1P4B - chains L and P of the 3 polymer chains in the assembly; structure by X-ray diffraction, 2.35 A resolution.

== Chain L ==
Molecule: Antibody Variable light chain
From: Mus musculus
UniProt: P01723 (LV1A_MOUSE); the author numbering skips numbers that UniProt does not, so the offset changes along the chain: 2-7 = UniProt 22-27; 9-27 = UniProt 28-46; 29-33 = UniProt 47-51; 38-58 = UniProt 52-72; 2 more segments
Chain sequence (135 residues; row label = number of the first residue in the row; note: 39 numbers in that range are skipped by the numbering (no residue carries them; nothing is unmodelled there); numbers below 1 keep their minus sign (Met-4 is residue -4)):
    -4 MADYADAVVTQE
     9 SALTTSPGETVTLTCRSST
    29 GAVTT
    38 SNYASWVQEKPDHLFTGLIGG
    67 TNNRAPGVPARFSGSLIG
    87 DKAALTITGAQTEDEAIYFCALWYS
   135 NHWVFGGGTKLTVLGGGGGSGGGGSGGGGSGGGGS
Unresolved in the structure: -4 to -1, 149-169
Cystine bridges: Cys23-Cys106

== Chain P ==
Molecule: GCN4(7P-14P) peptide
Chain sequence (12 residues; numbered 1 to 12; the number before each row is that of its first residue):
     1 AHLENEVARLKK

== Interface between chain L and chain P ==
Contacting residue pairs (10; chain L residue first):
  Tyr40(L) - Leu3(P)  hydrophobic
  Tyr40(L) - Glu4(P)
  Tyr40(L) - Val7(P)  hydrophobic
  Gly57(L) - Leu10(P)
  Asn69(L) - Val7(P)
  Asn69(L) - Leu10(P)
  Asn69(L) - Lys11(P)
  Pro72(L) - Leu10(P)
  Trp109(L) - Leu3(P)
  Trp137(L) - Leu3(P)  hydrophobic
Other interface residues (no listed pair), chain L (8 interface residues in all): Arg70, Ala71

== Summary ==
The interface between chain L and chain P involves 8 residues on one side and 5 on the other.
Chain L is Antibody Variable light chain (Mus musculus) and chain P is GCN4(7P-14P) peptide; the structure,
Three-Dimensional Structure Of a Single Chain Fv Fragment Complexed With The peptide GCN4(7P-14P), was
determined by X-ray diffraction, deposited together with 1P4I.
